7LFU - chains D and A; structure by X-ray diffraction, 2.29 A resolution.

Chain D:
Molecule: papain-like protease
From: Severe acute respiratory syndrome coronavirus
Notes: EC 3.4.19.12, 3.4.22.-, 3.4.22.69
UniProtKB: P0C6U8 (R1A_SARS); the author numbering skips numbers that UniProt does not, so the offset changes along the chain: 1-4 = UniProt 1541-1544; 6-317 = UniProt 1545-1856
Chain sequence (325 residues; numbered 0 to 325; 1 number in that range is skipped by the numbering (no residue carries it; nothing is unmodelled there); the number before each row is that of its first residue; numbering starts at 0):
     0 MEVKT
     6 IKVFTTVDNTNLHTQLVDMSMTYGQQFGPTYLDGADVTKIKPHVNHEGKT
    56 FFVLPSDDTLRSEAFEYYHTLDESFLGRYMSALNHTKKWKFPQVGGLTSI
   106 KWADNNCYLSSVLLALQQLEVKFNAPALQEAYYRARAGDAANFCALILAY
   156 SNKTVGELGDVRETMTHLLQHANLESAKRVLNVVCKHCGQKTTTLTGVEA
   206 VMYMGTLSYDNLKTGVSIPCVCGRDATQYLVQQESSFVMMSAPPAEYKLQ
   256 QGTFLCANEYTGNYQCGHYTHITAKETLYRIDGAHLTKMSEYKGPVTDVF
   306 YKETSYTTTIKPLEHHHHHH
Not modelled in the structure: 0-3, 225-227, 314-325
Sequence notes: initiating methionine (0); expression tag (318-325)
Cystine bridges: C190-C193
Swiss-Prot annotation at these positions:
  - zinc finger: C190 to C227 (C4-type)
  - active site (For PL-PRO activity): C112, H273, D287
  - binding site (Zn(2+)): C190, C193, C225, C227
Reported in the primary citation:
  - binding site for Papain-like protease peptide inhibitor VIR250 (chain A): C112, G164, Y265, G272
  - conformationally variable residues (side-chain flip): W107, Y269
  - catalytic residues: W107 (citing earlier work)
  - mutagenesis - V226T/Q233K: decreased catalytic activity on Ub-VS
  - mutagenesis - L76T/E180D: unchanged catalytic activity on Ub-VS
  - mutagenesis - V226T/Q233K: decreased catalytic activity on tetra-UbK48
  - specificity-determining residues: V226, Q233

Chain A:
Molecule: Papain-like protease peptide inhibitor VIR250
Chain sequence (5 residues; row label = number of the first residue in the row):
     1 XXXGX
Modified residues: ACE (acetyl group) at position 1, UB4 ((2S)-2-amino-4-(1,3-benzothiazol-2-yl)butanoic acid) at position 2, DPP (diaminopropanoic acid) at position 3, GVE (methyl 4-aminobutanoate) at position 5

How chain D and chain A interact:
Residue-residue contacts (29):
  N110(D) with GVE_5(A)
  C112(D) with G4(A); GVE_5(A), covalent bond
  Y113(D) with G4(A)
  L163(D) with DPP_3(A); G4(A); GVE_5(A)
  G164(D) with UB4_2(A); DPP_3(A); G4(A), hydrogen bond (backbone-backbone)
  D165(D) with ACE_1(A); UB4_2(A), hydrogen bond (side chain-backbone)
  E168(D) with ACE_1(A)
  P248(D) with UB4_2(A)
  P249(D) with UB4_2(A)
  Y265(D) with UB4_2(A); DPP_3(A), hydrogen bond (side chain-backbone); G4(A)
  Y269(D) with ACE_1(A); UB4_2(A); DPP_3(A)
  Q270(D) with DPP_3(A)
  C271(D) with DPP_3(A)
  G272(D) with DPP_3(A), hydrogen bond (backbone-backbone); G4(A); GVE_5(A), hydrogen bond (backbone-backbone)
  H273(D) with GVE_5(A)
  Y274(D) with UB4_2(A); G4(A)

Summary:
16 residues of chain D and 5 residues of chain A are in contact, with 1 covalent bond and 5 hydrogen bonds.
Polar contacts include D165(D)-UB4_2(A), Y265(D)-DPP_3(A) and G164(D)-G4(A). UniProt lists 3 active-site
residues and 4 Zn2+-binding residues on chain D. The paper reports the catalytic residue W107(D); V226T/Q233K
of chain D reduce catalytic activity on Ub-VS.
Chain D is papain-like protease (Severe acute respiratory syndrome coronavirus) and chain A is Papain-like
protease peptide inhibitor VIR250; the structure, Crystal structure of the SARS CoV-1 Papain-like protease in
complex with peptide inhibitor VIR250, was determined by X-ray diffraction (same publication as 7LFV).
